PDB entry 5MI5 | X-ray diffraction, 2.15 A resolution | chain A

# Chain A
Protein: O-GlcNAcase BT_4395
From: Bacteroides thetaiotaomicron (strain ATCC 29148 / DSM 2079 / NCTC 10582 / E50 / VPI-5482)
Notes: EC 3.2.1.169, 3.2.1.52
Reference sequence: Q89ZI2 (OGA_BACTN); residues 2-716 here correspond to UniProt positions 23-737 (UniProt number = residue number + 21)
Chain sequence (727 residues; numbered -10 to 716; the number before each row is that of its first residue; numbers below 1 keep their minus sign (Met-10 is residue -10)):
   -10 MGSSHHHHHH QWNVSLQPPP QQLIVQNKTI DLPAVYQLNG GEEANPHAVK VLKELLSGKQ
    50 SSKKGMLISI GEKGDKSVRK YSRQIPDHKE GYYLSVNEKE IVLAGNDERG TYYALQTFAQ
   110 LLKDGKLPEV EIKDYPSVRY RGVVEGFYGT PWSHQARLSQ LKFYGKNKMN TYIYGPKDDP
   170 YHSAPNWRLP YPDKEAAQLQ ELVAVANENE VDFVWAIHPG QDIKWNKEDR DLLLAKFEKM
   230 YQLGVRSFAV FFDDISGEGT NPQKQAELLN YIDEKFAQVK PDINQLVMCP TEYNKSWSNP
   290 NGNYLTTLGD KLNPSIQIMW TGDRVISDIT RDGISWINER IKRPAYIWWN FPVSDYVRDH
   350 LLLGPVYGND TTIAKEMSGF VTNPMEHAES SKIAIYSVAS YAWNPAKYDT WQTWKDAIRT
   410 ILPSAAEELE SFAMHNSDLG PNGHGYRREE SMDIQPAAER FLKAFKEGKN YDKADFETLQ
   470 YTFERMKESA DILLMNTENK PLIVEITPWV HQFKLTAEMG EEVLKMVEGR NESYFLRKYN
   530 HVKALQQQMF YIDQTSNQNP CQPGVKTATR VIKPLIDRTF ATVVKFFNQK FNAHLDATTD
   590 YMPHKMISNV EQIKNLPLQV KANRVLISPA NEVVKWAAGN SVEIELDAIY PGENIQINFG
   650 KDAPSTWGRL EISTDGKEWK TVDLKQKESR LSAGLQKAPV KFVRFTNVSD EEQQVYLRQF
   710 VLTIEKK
Not modelled in the structure: -10 to 3, 596-602, 620-627, 631, 649-658, 677, 696, 700-706, 716
Differences from the reference sequence: initiating methionine (-10); expression tag (-9 to 1); engineered mutation Ser420 (Cys441 in Q89ZI2), Cys550 (Tyr571 in Q89ZI2), Ser654 (Cys675 in Q89ZI2)
Glycans and other covalent adducts: N-(4-ethoxyquinazolin-2-yl)propanamide (7NQ) linked to Cys550
Bound ions: Ca2+: Glu32, Glu61, Asp64
Small-molecule neighbours:
  - N-(4-ethoxyquinazolin-2-yl)propanamide (7NQ): Tyr137, Asp344, Arg347, Pro549
  - PUGNAc (OAN; O-(2-acetamido-2-deoxy D-glucopyranosylidene) amino-N-phenylcarbamate): Gly135, Phe136, Tyr137, Lys166, Asp242, Asp243, Cys278, Tyr282, Trp286, Thr310, Val314, Ile315, Trp337, Asn339, Val342, Asp344, Tyr345, Asn372, His433
Swiss-Prot annotation at these positions:
  - active site: Asp243 (Proton donor)
  - binding site (a protein): Gly135, Lys166, Asp242, Tyr282, Trp337 to Asn339, Asp344, Asn372
What the authors report for this chain:
  - mutagenesis - Y137F, C420S/Y550C/C654S: decreased catalytic activity
  - binding site for N-(4-ethoxyquinazolin-2-yl)propanamide: Tyr137, Arg347, Gln551
  - contacts within the chain: Tyr137-Asp243 (hydrogen bond)
  - catalytic residues: Asp243 (citing earlier work)

# Overview
Chain A binds PUGNAc. Covalently linked N-(4-ethoxyquinazolin-2-yl)propanamide: at Cys550. Glu32, Glu61 and
Asp64 coordinate Ca2+. From UniProt: active-site residue Asp243 and 9 protein-binding residues. From the
paper: the catalytic residue Asp243; Y137F and C420S/Y550C/C654S reduce catalytic activity.
Chain A is O-GlcNAcase BT_4395 (Bacteroides thetaiotaomicron (strain ATCC 29148 / DSM 2079 / NCTC 10582 / E50
/ VPI-5482)); the structure, BtGH84 mutant with covalent modification by MA3 in complex with PUGNAc, was
determined by X-ray diffraction, deposited together with 5MI4, 5MI6 and 5MI7.
